2YSU - chains A and B; structure by X-ray diffraction, 3.50 A resolution.

# Chain A
Name: Vitamin B12 transporter btuB
From: Escherichia coli
UniProtKB: P06129 (BTUB_ECOLI); residues 1-594 here correspond to UniProt positions 21-614 (UniProt number = residue number + 20)
Chain sequence (594 residues; numbered 1 to 594; the number before each row is that of its first residue):
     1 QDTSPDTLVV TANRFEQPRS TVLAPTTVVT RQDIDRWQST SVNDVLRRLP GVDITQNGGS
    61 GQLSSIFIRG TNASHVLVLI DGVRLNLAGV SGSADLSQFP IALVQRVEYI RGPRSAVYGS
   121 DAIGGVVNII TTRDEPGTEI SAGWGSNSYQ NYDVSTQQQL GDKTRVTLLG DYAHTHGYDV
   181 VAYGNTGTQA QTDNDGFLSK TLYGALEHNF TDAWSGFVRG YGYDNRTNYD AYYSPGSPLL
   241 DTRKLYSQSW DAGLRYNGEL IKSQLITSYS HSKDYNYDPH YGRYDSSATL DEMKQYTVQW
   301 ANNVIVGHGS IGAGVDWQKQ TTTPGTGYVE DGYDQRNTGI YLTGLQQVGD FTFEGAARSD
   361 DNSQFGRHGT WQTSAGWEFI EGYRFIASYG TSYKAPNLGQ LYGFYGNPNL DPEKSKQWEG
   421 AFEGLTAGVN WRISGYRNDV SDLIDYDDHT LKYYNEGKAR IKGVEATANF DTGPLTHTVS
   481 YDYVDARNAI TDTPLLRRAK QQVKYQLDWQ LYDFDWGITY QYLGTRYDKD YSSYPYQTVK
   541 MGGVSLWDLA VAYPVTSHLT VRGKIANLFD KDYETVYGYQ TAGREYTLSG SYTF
Not modelled in the structure: 1-3, 178-192
Swiss-Prot annotation at these positions:
  - motif: Asp6 to Asn13 (TonB box), Tyr577 to Phe594 (TonB C-terminal box)
  - binding site (cyanocob(III)alamin): Leu63, Ser65, Asn72, Val90, Ser91, Ala231, Thr289, Arg497, Tyr531
  - binding site (Ca(2+)): Asp179, Gln191, Asp193, Asp195, Tyr229, Asp230, Asp241

# Chain B
Name: Colicin-E2
From: Escherichia coli
Notes: EC 3.1.-.-; fragment: r-domain(residues 313-447)
UniProtKB: P04419 (CEA2_ECOLI); residues 313-447 here = UniProt positions 313-447
Chain sequence (135 residues; row label = number of the first residue in the row):
   313 THPVEAAERN YERARAELNQ ANEDVARNQE RQAKAVQVYN SRKSELDAAN KTLADAIAEI
   373 KQFNRFAHDP MAGGHRMWQM AGLKAQRAQT DVNNKQAAFD AAAKEKSDAD AALSAAQERR
   433 KQKENKEKDA KDKLD
Not modelled in the structure: 313-320, 444-447

# Interface between chain A and chain B
Residue-residue contacts (47):
  Thr55(A) - Met383(B)
  Asn57(A) - Met383(B)
  Leu63(A) - Met383(B)
  Ser64(A) - Met383(B)
  Ser65(A) - Met383(B)
  Tyr229(A) - Arg388(B)  hydrogen bond
  Ala231(A) - Arg388(B)
  Tyr232(A) - Phe375(B)
  Tyr232(A) - Met389(B)  hydrophobic
  Leu240(A) - Arg388(B)  hydrogen bond (backbone-side chain)
  Asn276(A) - Arg388(B)
  Thr289(A) - Met392(B)
  Gly325(A) - Arg399(B)
  Tyr328(A) - Arg388(B)
  Tyr328(A) - Gln391(B)
  Tyr328(A) - Met392(B)  hydrophobic
  Tyr328(A) - Leu395(B)
  Val329(A) - Leu395(B)
  Glu330(A) - Leu395(B)
  Glu330(A) - Gln398(B)
  Glu330(A) - Arg399(B)
  Glu330(A) - Thr402(B)  hydrogen bond
  Tyr402(A) - Gln398(B)  hydrogen bond (backbone-side chain)
  Gly403(A) - Gln398(B)
  Phe404(A) - Ile372(B)  hydrophobic
  Phe404(A) - Gly394(B)
  Phe404(A) - Ala397(B)  hydrophobic
  Phe404(A) - Gln398(B)  hydrogen bond (backbone-side chain)
  Tyr405(A) - Ile372(B)
  Tyr405(A) - Trp390(B)  hydrogen bond (side chain-backbone)
  Tyr405(A) - Gly394(B)  hydrogen bond (side chain-backbone)
  Tyr446(A) - Asn376(B)  hydrogen bond
  Tyr446(A) - Ala379(B)  hydrophobic
  Tyr446(A) - Trp390(B)
  Asp448(A) - Asn376(B)
  Asp448(A) - His380(B)  salt bridge
  Leu451(A) - Ile369(B)  hydrophobic
  Leu451(A) - Ile372(B)  hydrophobic
  Tyr453(A) - Trp390(B)
  Arg497(A) - Asp381(B)  salt bridge
  Arg497(A) - Met383(B)
  Tyr531(A) - Asp381(B)  hydrogen bond
  Tyr531(A) - Ala384(B)
  Tyr534(A) - Arg377(B)
  Tyr536(A) - Arg377(B)
  Tyr536(A) - Phe378(B)
  Val576(A) - Met383(B)  hydrophobic
Interface residues without a listed pair, chain A (30 interface residues in all): Gln56, Tyr579
Interface residues without a listed pair, chain B (26 interface residues in all): Pro382, Gly385, Ala393, Gln401

# In short
The interface between chain A and chain B involves 30 residues on one side and 26 on the other, with 9
hydrogen bonds and 2 salt bridges. Polar contacts include Asp448(A)-His380(B), Arg497(A)-Asp381(B) and
Tyr229(A)-Arg388(B).
Here chain A is Vitamin B12 transporter btuB and chain B is Colicin-E2, both from Escherichia coli. Entry 2YSU
(Structure of the complex between BtuB and Colicin E2 receptor binding domain) was determined by X-ray
diffraction.
